Entry 4P3D (X-ray diffraction, 1.95 A resolution); this record covers chains A and H of the 6 polymer chains in the assembly.

Chain A (and H):
Protein: Heavy Chain Fab fragment of antibody LEM-2/15
From: Mus musculus
Notes: antibody fragment or engineered binder; chain H of this document is another copy of the same molecule, construct and numbering; everything in this record applies to it too
Amino-acid sequence (218 residues; numbered 1 to 218; the number before each row is that of its first residue):
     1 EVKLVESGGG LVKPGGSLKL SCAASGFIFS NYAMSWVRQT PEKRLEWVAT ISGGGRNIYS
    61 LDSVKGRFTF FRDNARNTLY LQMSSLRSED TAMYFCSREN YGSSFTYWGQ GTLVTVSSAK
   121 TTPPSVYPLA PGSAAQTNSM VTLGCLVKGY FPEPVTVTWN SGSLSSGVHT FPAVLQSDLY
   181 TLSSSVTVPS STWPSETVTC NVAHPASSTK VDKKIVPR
Disulfides: Cys22-Cys96, Cys145-Cys200

How chain A and chain H interact:
Pairs across the interface (38; chain A residue first):
  Lys3(A) - Met140(H)
  Val5(A) - Met140(H)  hydrophobic
  Val5(A) - Pro189(H)  hydrophobic
  Ser7(A) - Thr192(H)
  Ala23(A) - Ser139(H)
  Ala23(A) - Met140(H)  hydrophobic
  Ala24(A) - Ser139(H)  hydrogen bond (backbone-side chain)
  Ser25(A) - Met140(H)
  Ala75(A) - Thr137(H)  hydrogen bond (backbone-side chain)
  Arg76(A) - Ser139(H)
  Asn77(A) - Ser139(H)
  Gln110(A) - Ser166(H)
  Thr137(A) - Ala75(H)
  Thr137(A) - Arg76(H)
  Ser139(A) - Ala23(H)
  Ser139(A) - Ala24(H)  hydrogen bond (side chain-backbone)
  Ser139(A) - Arg76(H)
  Ser139(A) - Asn77(H)
  Ser139(A) - Thr78(H)
  Met140(A) - Lys3(H)
  Met140(A) - Val5(H)  hydrophobic
  Met140(A) - Ala23(H)  hydrophobic
  Met140(A) - Ser25(H)
  Thr156(A) - Ser161(H)
  Thr156(A) - Gly162(H)
  Thr156(A) - Ser163(H)
  Ser161(A) - Thr156(H)  hydrogen bond (backbone-side chain)
  Ser161(A) - Thr158(H)
  Ser161(A) - Ala203(H)
  Ser163(A) - Thr156(H)
  Ser166(A) - Gln110(H)
  Thr187(A) - Lys3(H)
  Pro189(A) - Val5(H)  hydrophobic
  Thr192(A) - Ser7(H)
  Ala203(A) - Ser161(H)
  Ala203(A) - Ser163(H)
  Pro205(A) - Ser163(H)
  Lys210(A) - Ser161(H)
Other interface residues (no listed pair), chain A (29 interface residues in all): Thr78, Gln136, Thr158, Asn160, Gly162, Ser191
Other interface residues (no listed pair), chain H (26 interface residues in all): Gly167, Thr187, Pro205

In short:
Chain A and chain H form an interface of 29 and 26 residues respectively, with 4 hydrogen bonds. Polar
contacts include Ala24(A)-Ser139(H), Ala75(A)-Thr137(H) and Ser161(A)-Thr156(H).
Chain A and chain H are both Heavy Chain Fab fragment of antibody LEM-2/15 (Mus musculus); the structure,
MT1-MMP:Fab complex (Form II), was determined by X-ray diffraction together with 4OUU, 4P3C and 4QXU from the
same study.
